PDB entry 7PMN | electron microscopy, 3.20 A resolution | chains 3 and 5 of the 22 polymer chains in the assembly

Chain 3:
Protein: DNA replication licensing factor MCM3
From: Saccharomyces cerevisiae
Notes: EC 3.6.4.12
Reference sequence: P24279 (MCM3_YEAST); residue numbers follow UniProt; this construct covers 1-971
Chain sequence (1009 residues; numbered -37 to 971; the number before each row is that of its first residue; numbers below 1 keep their minus sign (Met-37 is residue -37)):
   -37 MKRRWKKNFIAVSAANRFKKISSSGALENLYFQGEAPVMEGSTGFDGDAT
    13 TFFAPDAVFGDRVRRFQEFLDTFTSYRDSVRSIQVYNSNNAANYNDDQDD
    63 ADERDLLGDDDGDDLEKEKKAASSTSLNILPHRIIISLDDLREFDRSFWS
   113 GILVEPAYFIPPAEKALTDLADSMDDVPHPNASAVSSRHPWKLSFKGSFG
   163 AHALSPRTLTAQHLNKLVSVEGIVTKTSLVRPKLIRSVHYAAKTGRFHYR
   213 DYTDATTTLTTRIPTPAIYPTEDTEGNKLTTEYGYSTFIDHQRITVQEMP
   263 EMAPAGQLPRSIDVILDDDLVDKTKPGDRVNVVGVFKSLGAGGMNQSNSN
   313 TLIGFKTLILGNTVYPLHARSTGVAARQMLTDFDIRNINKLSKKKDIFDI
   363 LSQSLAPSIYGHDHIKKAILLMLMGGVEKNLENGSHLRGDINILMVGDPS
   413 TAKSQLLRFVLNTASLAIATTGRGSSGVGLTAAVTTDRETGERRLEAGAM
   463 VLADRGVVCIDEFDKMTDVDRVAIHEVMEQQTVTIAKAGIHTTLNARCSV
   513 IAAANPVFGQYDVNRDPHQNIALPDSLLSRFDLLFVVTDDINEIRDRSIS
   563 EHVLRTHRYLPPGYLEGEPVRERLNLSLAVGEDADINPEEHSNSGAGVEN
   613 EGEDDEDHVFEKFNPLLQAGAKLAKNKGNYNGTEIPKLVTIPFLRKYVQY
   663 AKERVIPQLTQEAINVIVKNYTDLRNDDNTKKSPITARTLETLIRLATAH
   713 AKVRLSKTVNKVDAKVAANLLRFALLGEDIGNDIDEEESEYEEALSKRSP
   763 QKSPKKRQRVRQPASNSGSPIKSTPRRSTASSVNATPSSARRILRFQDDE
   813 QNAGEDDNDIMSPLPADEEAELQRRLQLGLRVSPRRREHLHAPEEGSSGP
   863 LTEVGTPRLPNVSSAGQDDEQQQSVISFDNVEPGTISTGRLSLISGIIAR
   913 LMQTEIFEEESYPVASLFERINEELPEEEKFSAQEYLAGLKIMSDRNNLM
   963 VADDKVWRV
Not modelled in the structure: -37 to 14, 57-89, 139-150, 333-336, 434-441, 594-647, 741-971
Differences from the reference sequence: initiating methionine (-37); expression tag (-36 to 0)
Curated features (UniProtKB/Swiss-Prot):
  - motif: Ser541 to Asp544 (Arginine finger)
  - binding site (ATP): Gly409 to Ser416
  - modified residue: Ser761 (Phosphoserine), Ser777 (Phosphoserine), Ser781 (Phosphoserine), Thr868 (Phosphothreonine)

Chain 5:
Protein: Minichromosome maintenance protein 5
From: Saccharomyces cerevisiae
Notes: EC 3.6.4.12
Reference sequence: P29496 (MCM5_YEAST); numbering as in UniProt (aligned over 1-775)
Chain sequence (775 residues; each row starts with the number of its first residue):
     1 MSFDRPEIYSAPVLQGESPNDDDNTEIIKSFKNFILEFRLDSQFIYRDQL
    51 RNNILVKNYSLTVNMEHLIGYNEDIYKKLSDEPSDIIPLFETAITQVAKR
   101 ISILSRAQSANNNDKDPENTSMDTDSLLLNSLPTFQLILNSNANQIPLRD
   151 LDSEHVSKIVRLSGIIISTSVLSSRATYLSIMCRNCRHTTSITINNFNSI
   201 TGNTVSLPRSCLSTIESESSMANESNIGDESTKKNCGPDPYIIIHESSKF
   251 IDQQFLKLQEIPELVPVGEMPRNLTMTCDRYLTNKVIPGTRVTIVGIYSI
   301 YNSKNGAGSGRSGGGNGGSGVAIRTPYIKILGIQSDVETSSIWNSVTMFT
   351 EEEEEEFLQLSRNPKLYEILTNSIAPSIFGNEDIKKAIVCLLMGGSKKIL
   401 PDGMRLRGDINVLLLGDPGTAKSQLLKFVEKVSPIAVYTSGKGSSAAGLT
   451 ASVQRDPMTREFYLEGGAMVLADGGVVCIDEFDKMRDEDRVAIHEAMEQQ
   501 TISIAKAGITTVLNSRTSVLAAANPIYGRYDDLKSPGDNIDFQTTILSRF
   551 DMIFIVKDDHNEERDISIANHVINIHTGNANAMQNQQEENGSEISIEKMK
   601 RYITYCRLKCAPRLSPQAAEKLSSNFVTIRKQLLINELESTERSSIPITI
   651 RQLEAIIRITESLAKLELSPIAQERHVDEAIRLFQASTMDAASQDPIGGL
   701 NQASGTSLSEIRRFEQELKRRLPIGWSTSYQTLRREFVDTHRFSQLALDK
   751 ALYALEKHETIQLRHQGQNIYRSGV
Not modelled in the structure: 1-19, 108-130, 199-204, 214-234, 306-319, 336-348, 695-709, 741-744
Curated features (UniProtKB/Swiss-Prot):
  - motif: Ser548 to Asp551 (Arginine finger)
  - binding site (ATP): Gly416 to Ser423
Ion coordination: Zn2+: Cys183, Cys186, Cys211, Cys236; Mg2+: Ser423, Glu481 (together with AMP-PNP)
Residues lining bound ligands: AMP-PNP (ANP; phosphoaminophosphonic acid-adenylate ester): Ser377, Ile378, Phe379, Asp417, Pro418, Gly419, Thr420, Ala421, Lys422, Ser423, Gln424, Glu481, Asn524, Val572

How chain 3 and chain 5 interact:
Pairs across the interface - 129 pairs, chain 3 then chain 5:
  Tyr120(3) - Glu246(5)
  Thr172(3) - Asp252(5)
  Ala173(3) - Ser174(5)
  Ala173(3) - Ile251(5)
  Ala173(3) - Asp252(5)  hydrogen bond (backbone-side chain)
  Leu176(3) - Ser174(5)
  Leu176(3) - Phe250(5)  hydrophobic
  Asn177(3) - His245(5)  hydrogen bond (side chain-backbone)
  Asn177(3) - Glu246(5)
  Thr187(3) - Thr510(5)
  Lys188(3) - Gly508(5)
  Leu221(3) - Glu246(5)
  Thr222(3) - Glu246(5)
  Thr223(3) - Ile243(5)
  Thr223(3) - Ile244(5)
  Thr223(3) - His245(5)  hydrogen bond (side chain-backbone)
  Thr223(3) - Glu246(5)  hydrogen bond
  Ile225(3) - Met182(5)  hydrophobic
  Ile225(3) - Arg184(5)
  Ile225(3) - Ile242(5)  hydrophobic
  Gln259(3) - Thr510(5)
  Gln259(3) - Thr511(5)  hydrogen bond
  Gln259(3) - Val512(5)  hydrogen bond (side chain-backbone)
  Pro262(3) - Val512(5)
  Pro262(3) - Asn514(5)  hydrogen bond (backbone-side chain)
  Glu263(3) - Arg405(5)
  Ala265(3) - Arg516(5)  hydrogen bond (backbone-side chain)
  Pro266(3) - Asp473(5)
  Pro266(3) - Arg516(5)  hydrogen bond (backbone-side chain)
  Ala267(3) - Asp473(5)
  Ala267(3) - Arg516(5)
  Gly268(3) - Pro288(5)
  Gly268(3) - Val470(5)
  Gly268(3) - Asp473(5)  hydrogen bond (backbone-side chain)
  Leu270(3) - Leu464(5)
  Leu270(3) - Val470(5)  hydrophobic
  Leu270(3) - Leu513(5)  hydrophobic
  Pro271(3) - Val512(5)
  Pro271(3) - Leu513(5)
  Arg272(3) - Asn284(5)  hydrogen bond
  Lys299(3) - Glu246(5)  salt bridge
  Ser300(3) - His245(5)  hydrogen bond
  Ser300(3) - Phe250(5)
  Leu301(3) - His245(5)
  Gly302(3) - His245(5)  hydrogen bond (backbone-side chain)
  Met306(3) - Leu179(5)  hydrophobic
  Met306(3) - Ile194(5)  hydrophobic
  Met306(3) - Ser206(5)
  Met306(3) - Leu207(5)  hydrogen bond (backbone-backbone)
  Gln308(3) - Leu207(5)  hydrogen bond (side chain-backbone)
  Gln308(3) - Arg209(5)  hydrogen bond
  Ser311(3) - Asn302(5)  hydrogen bond (side chain-backbone)
  Asn312(3) - Tyr301(5)
  Asn312(3) - Met458(5)  hydrogen bond (side chain-backbone)
  Thr313(3) - Arg175(5)  hydrogen bond (backbone-side chain)
  Leu314(3) - Arg175(5)
  Leu314(3) - Gln253(5)  hydrogen bond (backbone-side chain)
  Leu314(3) - Phe255(5)
  Leu314(3) - Tyr301(5)  hydrophobic
  Leu314(3) - Met458(5)  hydrophobic
  Ile315(3) - Arg175(5)
  Ile315(3) - Met458(5)  hydrophobic
  Gly316(3) - Ser174(5)
  Phe317(3) - Ser174(5)  hydrogen bond (backbone-backbone)
  Phe317(3) - Ala176(5)  hydrophobic
  Phe317(3) - Ile243(5)  hydrophobic
  Phe317(3) - Phe250(5)  hydrophobic
  Arg332(3) - Asp402(5)  hydrogen bond (side chain-backbone)
  Asp410(3) - Arg643(5)  salt bridge
  Ser412(3) - Thr649(5)
  Ser412(3) - Arg651(5)
  Arg450(3) - Ala505(5)
  Arg450(3) - Lys506(5)
  Arg450(3) - Ala507(5)
  Arg450(3) - Gly508(5)
  Val519(3) - Gln543(5)  hydrogen bond (backbone-side chain)
  Phe520(3) - Gln543(5)
  Gly521(3) - Thr544(5)
  Gln522(3) - Glu637(5)  hydrogen bond
  Gln522(3) - Arg643(5)  hydrogen bond
  Gln522(3) - Ser644(5)  hydrogen bond (side chain-backbone)
  Tyr523(3) - Arg643(5)  hydrogen bond (backbone-side chain)
  Thr550(3) - Arg643(5)
  Asp551(3) - Arg630(5)  salt bridge
  Asp551(3) - Thr649(5)
  Asp552(3) - Arg630(5)
  Ile553(3) - Arg630(5)
  Ile553(3) - Leu634(5)  hydrophobic
  Ile553(3) - Glu637(5)
  Glu555(3) - Val627(5)
  Glu555(3) - Lys631(5)  salt bridge
  Arg557(3) - Arg630(5)
  Asp558(3) - Val627(5)
  Asp558(3) - Arg630(5)  salt bridge
  Arg559(3) - Glu620(5)  salt bridge
  Arg559(3) - Ser624(5)
  Arg559(3) - Val627(5)
  Ser562(3) - Ser623(5)  hydrogen bond
  Ser562(3) - Phe626(5)
  Ser562(3) - Leu653(5)
  Glu563(3) - Ser623(5)
  Val565(3) - Ile650(5)  hydrophobic
  Leu566(3) - Leu614(5)  hydrophobic
  Leu566(3) - Ala619(5)
  Leu566(3) - Ser623(5)
  Leu566(3) - Leu653(5)  hydrophobic
  Thr568(3) - Leu400(5)
  His569(3) - Lys398(5)  hydrogen bond
  His569(3) - Leu406(5)
  His569(3) - Glu654(5)  salt bridge
  Arg570(3) - Arg613(5)  hydrogen bond (backbone-side chain)
  Arg570(3) - Leu614(5)  hydrogen bond (side chain-backbone)
  Arg570(3) - Ser615(5)
  Arg570(3) - Pro616(5)
  Arg570(3) - Ala619(5)
  Tyr571(3) - Ile399(5)
  Tyr571(3) - Pro401(5)
  Leu572(3) - Arg613(5)
  Glu578(3) - Arg613(5)  salt bridge
  Glu578(3) - Pro670(5)
  Glu578(3) - Ile671(5)
  Gly579(3) - Cys610(5)
  Gly579(3) - Ala611(5)  hydrogen bond (backbone-backbone)
  Gly579(3) - Pro670(5)
  Glu580(3) - Ala611(5)
  Pro581(3) - Leu608(5)
  Pro581(3) - Lys609(5)
  Pro581(3) - Ala611(5)  hydrophobic
  Val582(3) - Ile399(5)  hydrophobic
Also at the interface, not in a pair above, chain 3 (72 interface residues in all): Ala119, Gln269, Ala303, Thr319, Ile561, Pro573, Glu584
Also at the interface, not in a pair above, chain 5 (99 interface residues in all): Thr169, Ser170, Val171, Leu172, Ser173, Arg187, Val205, Pro208, Gln254, Val286, Ile287, Lys304, Tyr327, Lys397, Gly403, Ile435, Thr459, Glu465, Gly466, Gly474, Ile509, Pro612, Leu622, Ile646, Ile657

Overview:
The interface between chain 3 and chain 5 involves 72 residues on one side and 99 on the other, with 32
hydrogen bonds and 8 salt bridges. Among the polar pairs are Lys299(3)-Glu246(5), Asp410(3)-Arg643(5) and
Asp551(3)-Arg630(5). Chain 5 binds AMP-PNP.
Chain 3 is DNA replication licensing factor MCM3 and chain 5 is Minichromosome maintenance protein 5, both
from Saccharomyces cerevisiae; the structure, S. cerevisiae replisome-SCF(Dia2) complex bound to
double-stranded DNA (conformation II), was determined by electron microscopy, deposited together with 7PMK.
